4A5A - chains A and B; structure by X-ray diffraction, 2.85 A resolution.

# Chain A (and B)
Molecule: Nucleoside-triphosphatase 1
Organism: Toxoplasma gondii
Notes: EC 3.6.1.5; chain B of this document is another copy of the same molecule, construct and numbering; everything in this record applies to it too
UniProt: Q27893 (NTP1_TOXGO); numbering as in UniProt (aligned over 26-628)
Amino-acid sequence (611 residues; each row starts with the number of its first residue):
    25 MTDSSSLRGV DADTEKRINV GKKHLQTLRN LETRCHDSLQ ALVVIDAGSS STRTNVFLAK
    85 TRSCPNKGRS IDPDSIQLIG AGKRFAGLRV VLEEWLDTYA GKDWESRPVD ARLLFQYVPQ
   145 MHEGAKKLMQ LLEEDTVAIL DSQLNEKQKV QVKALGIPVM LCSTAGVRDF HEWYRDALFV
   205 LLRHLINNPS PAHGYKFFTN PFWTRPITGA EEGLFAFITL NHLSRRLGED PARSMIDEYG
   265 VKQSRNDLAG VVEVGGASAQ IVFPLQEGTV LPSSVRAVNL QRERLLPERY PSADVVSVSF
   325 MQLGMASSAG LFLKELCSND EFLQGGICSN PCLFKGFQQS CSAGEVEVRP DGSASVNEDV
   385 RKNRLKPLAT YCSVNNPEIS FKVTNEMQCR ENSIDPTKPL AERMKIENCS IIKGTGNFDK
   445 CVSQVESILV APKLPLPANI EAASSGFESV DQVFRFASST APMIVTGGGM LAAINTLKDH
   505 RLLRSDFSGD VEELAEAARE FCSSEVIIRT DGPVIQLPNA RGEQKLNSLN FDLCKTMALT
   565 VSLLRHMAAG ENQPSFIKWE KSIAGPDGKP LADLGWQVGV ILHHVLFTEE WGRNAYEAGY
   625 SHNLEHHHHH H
Unresolved in the structure: 25-37, 629-635 (chain B: 25-43, 629-635)
Sequence notes: expression tag (25, 629-635); engineered mutation Ser258 (Cys in Q27893), Ser268 (Cys in Q27893)
Disulfides: Cys59-Cys88, Cys341-Cys352, Cys356-Cys445, Cys365-Cys433, Cys396-Cys413, Cys526-Cys558
Small-molecule neighbours: AMP-PNP (ANP; phosphoaminophosphonic acid-adenylate ester): Asp70, Gly72, Ser73, Ser74, Ser75, Arg77, Arg108, Thr188, Ala189, Gly190, Glu236, Gly279, Gly280, Ala281, Ser282, Met329, Ala330, Gly492, Gly493, Ala496, Leu553, Leu557
Swiss-Prot annotation at these positions:
  - active site: Glu236 (Proton acceptor)
  - glycosylation: Asn432 (N-linked (GlcNAc...) asparagine)
Reported in the primary citation:
  - mutagenesis - C258S/C268S: increased catalytic activity
  - conformationally variable residues (loop rearrangement): Arg192, Gly252 to Leu272, Ile464 to Ser468, Ser586 to Asp597
  - contacts within the chain: Arg192-Glu236 (salt bridge), Asp254-Arg257 (salt bridge), Asp98-Arg257 (salt bridge)
  - self-association interface (contacts with another copy of this molecule); pairs are residue here / residue on that copy: Glu262-Arg86 (hydrogen bond), Tyr263-Arg58, Tyr263-Cys59 (backbone contact), Phe194, Phe194, Glu196, Glu196, Trp197, Trp197, Asp200, Asp200
  - binding site for AMP-PNP: Gly72 to Ser74, Arg77, Arg108, Thr188, Ala189, Gly280 to Ser282, Gly492, Leu553
  - Mg2+ coordination through a water molecule: Glu277 (proposed by the authors, not directly observed)
  - catalytic residues: Glu236 (proposed by the authors, not directly observed)
  - mutagenesis - C341S/C352S, C433S: abolished catalytic activity

# Chain A / chain B interface
Residue-residue contacts - 42 pairs, chain A then chain B:
  Arg136(A) - Glu575(B)  salt bridge
  Phe139(A) - Val294(B)  hydrophobic
  Phe194(A) - Ser297(B)
  Glu196(A) - Pro296(B)
  Glu196(A) - Ser297(B)  hydrogen bond (backbone-backbone)
  Trp197(A) - Val294(B)  hydrophobic
  Trp197(A) - Leu295(B)
  Arg199(A) - Ser297(B)  hydrogen bond
  Asp200(A) - Ser297(B)  hydrogen bond
  Pro225(A) - Arg306(B)
  Phe226(A) - Arg306(B)
  Val294(A) - Trp197(B)  hydrophobic
  Leu295(A) - Trp197(B)
  Pro296(A) - Glu196(B)
  Ser297(A) - Phe194(B)
  Ser297(A) - Glu196(B)  hydrogen bond (backbone-backbone)
  Ser297(A) - Arg199(B)  hydrogen bond
  Ser297(A) - Asp200(B)  hydrogen bond
  Ser298(A) - Glu402(B)  hydrogen bond
  Arg306(A) - Phe226(B)
  Arg308(A) - Arg308(B)
  Glu402(A) - Ser298(B)  hydrogen bond
  Phe405(A) - Gln476(B)  hydrogen bond (backbone-side chain)
  Phe405(A) - Arg479(B)
  Lys406(A) - Gly470(B)  hydrogen bond (side chain-backbone)
  Lys406(A) - Glu472(B)
  Lys406(A) - Gln476(B)
  Val407(A) - Lys457(B)
  Thr408(A) - Glu472(B)  hydrogen bond
  Met411(A) - Met411(B)  hydrophobic
  Met411(A) - Leu458(B)  hydrophobic
  Lys457(A) - Val407(B)
  Leu458(A) - Met411(B)  hydrophobic
  Ile464(A) - Ala467(B)
  Ile464(A) - Ser468(B)
  Ser468(A) - Ile464(B)
  Ser468(A) - Ser468(B)
  Gly470(A) - Lys406(B)
  Glu472(A) - Lys406(B)
  Glu472(A) - Thr408(B)  hydrogen bond
  Gln476(A) - Phe405(B)  hydrogen bond (side chain-backbone)
  Arg479(A) - Phe405(B)
Also at the interface, not in a pair above, chain A (35 interface residues in all): Pro401, Pro459, Ala467, Phe480, Glu575
Also at the interface, not in a pair above, chain B (35 interface residues in all): Arg136, Phe139, Pro225, Pro459, Phe471, Phe480

# Overview
Chain A and chain B each contribute 35 residues to their interface; the contacts include 13 hydrogen bonds and
1 salt bridge. Polar contacts include Arg136(A)-Glu575(B), Arg199(A)-Ser297(B) and Asp200(A)-Ser297(B). Bound
to chain A: AMP-PNP. The paper reports the catalytic residue Glu236(A); C341S/C352S and C433S of chain A
abolish catalytic activity.
Chain A and chain B are both Nucleoside-triphosphatase 1 (Toxoplasma gondii); the structure, Crystal structure
of the C258S/C268S variant of Toxoplasma gondii nucleoside triphosphate diphosphohydrolase 3 (NTPDase3) in
complex ..., was determined by X-ray diffraction together with 4A57 and 4A59 from the same study.
